PDB entry 2OSW | X-ray diffraction, 1.60 A resolution | chain A

[Chain A]
Name: Endoglycoceramidase II
From: Rhodococcus sp
Notes: EC 3.2.1.123
UniProtKB: O33853 (O33853_RHOSO); residue numbers follow UniProt; this construct covers 31-490
Amino-acid sequence (481 residues; each row starts with the number of its first residue):
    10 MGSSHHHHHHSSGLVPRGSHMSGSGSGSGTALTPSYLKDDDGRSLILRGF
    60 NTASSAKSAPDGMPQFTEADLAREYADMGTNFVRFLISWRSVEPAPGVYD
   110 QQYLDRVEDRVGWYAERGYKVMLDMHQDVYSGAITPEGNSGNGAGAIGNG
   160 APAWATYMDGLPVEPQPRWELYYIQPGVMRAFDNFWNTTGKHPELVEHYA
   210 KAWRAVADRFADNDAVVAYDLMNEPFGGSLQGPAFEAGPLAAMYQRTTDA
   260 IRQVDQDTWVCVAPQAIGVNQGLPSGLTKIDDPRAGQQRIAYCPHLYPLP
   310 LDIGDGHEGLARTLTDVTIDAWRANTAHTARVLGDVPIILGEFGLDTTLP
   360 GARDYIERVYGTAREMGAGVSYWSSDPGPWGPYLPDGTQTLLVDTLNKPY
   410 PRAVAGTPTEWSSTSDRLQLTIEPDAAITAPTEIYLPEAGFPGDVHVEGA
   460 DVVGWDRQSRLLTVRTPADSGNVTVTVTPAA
Not modelled in the structure: 10-42, 145-154, 311-315
Differences from the reference sequence: cloning artifact (10-13, 20-30); expression tag (14-19)
Ion coordination: Na+ site 1: A162, T165; Na+ site 2: N222, V225

[In short]
A162 and T165 coordinate Na+ site 1. N222 and V225 form the Na+ site 2.
Chain A is Endoglycoceramidase II (Rhodococcus sp); the structure, Endo-glycoceramidase II from Rhodococcus
sp, was determined by X-ray diffraction (same publication as 2OSX and 2OSY).
